PDB entry 9GUS | electron microscopy, 3.50 A resolution | chains A and J of the 24 polymer chains in the assembly

[Chain A]
Molecule: 16S ribosomal RNA
Organism: Escherichia coli K-12
Sequence (1541 nucleotides; row label = number of the first residue in the row):
     1 AAAUUGAAGAGUUUGAUCAUGGCUCAGAUUGAACGCUGGCGGCAGGCCUA
    51 ACACAUGCAAGUCGAACGGUAACAGGAAGAAGCUUGCUUCUUUGCUGACG
   101 AGUGGCGGACGGGUGAGUAAUGUCUGGGAAACUGCCUGAUGGAGGGGGAU
   151 AACUACUGGAAACGGUAGCUAAUACCGCAUAACGUCGCAAGACCAAAGAG
   201 GGGUACCUUCGGGCCUCUUGCCAUCGGAUGUGCCCAGAUGGGAUUAGCUA
   251 GUAGGUGGGGUAACGGCUCACCUAGGCGACGAUCCCUAGCUGGUCUGAGA
   301 GGAUGACCAGCCACACUGGAACUGAGACACGGUCCAGACUCCUACGGGAG
   351 GCAGCAGUGGGGAAUAUUGCACAAUGGGCGCAAGCCUGAUGCAGCCAUGC
   401 CGCGUGUAUGAAGAAGGCCUUCGGGUUGUAAAGUACUUUCAGCGGGGAGG
   451 AAGGGAGUAAAGUUAAUACCUUUGCUCAUUGACGUUACCCGCAGAAGAAG
   501 CACCGGCUAACUCCGUGCCAGCAGCCXCGGUAAUACGGAGGGUGCAAGCG
   551 UUAAUCGGAAUUACUGGGCGUAAAGCGCACGCAGGCGGUUUGUUAAGUCA
   601 GAUGUGAAAUCCCCGGGCUCAACCUGGGAACUGCAUCUGAUACUGGCAAG
   651 CUUGAGUCUCGUAGAGGGGGGUAGAAUUCCAGGUGUAGCGGUGAAAUGCG
   701 UAGAGAUCUGGAGGAAUACCGGUGGCGAAGGCGGCCCCCUGGACGAAGAC
   751 UGACGCUCAGGUGCGAAAGCGUGGGGAGCAAACAGGAUUAGAUACCCUGG
   801 UAGUCCACGCCGUAAACGAUGUCGACUUGGAGGUUGUGCCCUUGAGGCGU
   851 GGCUUCCGGAGCUAACGCGUUAAGUCGACCGCCUGGGGAGUACGGCCGCA
   901 AGGUUAAAACUCAAAUGAAUUGACGGGGGCCCGCACAAGCGGUGGAGCAU
   951 GUGGUUUAAUUCGAUGXAACGCGAAGAACCUUACCUGGUCUUGACAUCCA
  1001 CGGAAGUUUUCAGAGAUGAGAAUGUGCCUUCGGGAACCGUGAGACAGGUG
  1051 CUGCAUGGCUGUCGUCAGCUCGUGUUGUGAAAUGUUGGGUUAAGUCCCGC
  1101 AACGAGCGCAACCCUUAUCCUUUGUUGCCAGCGGUCCGGCCGGGAACUCA
  1151 AAGGAGACUGCCAGUGAUAAACUGGAGGAAGGUGGGGAUGACGUCAAGUC
  1201 AUCAUGGCCCUUACGACCAGGGCUACACACGUGCUACAAUGGCGCAUACA
  1251 AAGAGAAGCGACCUCGCGAGAGCAAGCGGACCUCAUAAAGUGCGUCGUAG
  1301 UCCGGAUUGGAGUCUGCAACUCGACUCCAUGAAGUCGGAAUCGCUAGUAA
  1351 UCGUGGAUCAGAAUGCCACGGUGAAUACGUUCCCGGGCCUUGUACACACC
  1401 GCCCGUXACACCAUGGGAGUGGGUUGCAAAAGAAGUAGGUAGCUUAACCU
  1451 UCGGGAGGGCGCUUACCACUUUGUGAUUCAUGACUGGGGUGAAGUCGUAA
  1501 CAAGGUAACCGUAGGGGAACCUGCGGUUGGAUCACCUCCUU
Unresolved in the structure: 1492-1493
Modified residues: PSU (pseudouridine-5'-monophosphate) at position 516, G7M (N7-methyl-guanosine-5'-monophosphate) at position 527, 2MG (2N-methylguanosine-5'-monophosphate) at position 966, 5MC (5-methylcytidine-5'-monophosphate) at position 967, 2MG (2N-methylguanosine-5'-monophosphate) at position 1207, 4OC (4n,o2'-methylcytidine-5'-monophosphate) at position 1402, 5MC (5-methylcytidine-5'-monophosphate) at position 1407, UR3 (3-methyluridine-5'-monophoshate) at position 1498, 2MG (2N-methylguanosine-5'-monophosphate) at position 1516, MA6 (6N-dimethyladenosine-5'-monophoshate) at position 1518, MA6 (6N-dimethyladenosine-5'-monophoshate) at position 1519
Ion coordination: Mg2+ site 1 near G21 (its only coordinating residue here); Mg2+ site 2: C48, U49, G115; Mg2+ site 3: A59, C386, U387; Mg2+ site 4: U62, G105; Mg2+ site 5 near G100 (its only coordinating residue here); Mg2+ site 6: A109, G331; Mg2+ site 7: A116, G117, G289; Mg2+ site 8: G145, A197; Mg2+ site 9 near A171 (its only coordinating residue here); Mg2+ site 10: A174, C175; Mg2+ site 11: U180, A195; Mg2+ site 12: G299, G558; 59 more Mg2+ sites not listed

[Chain J]
Molecule: 30S ribosomal protein S9
Organism: Escherichia coli K-12
UniProtKB: P0A7X3 (RS9_ECOLI); residues 1-130 here = UniProt positions 1-130
Chain sequence (130 residues; numbered 1 to 130; the number before each row is that of its first residue):
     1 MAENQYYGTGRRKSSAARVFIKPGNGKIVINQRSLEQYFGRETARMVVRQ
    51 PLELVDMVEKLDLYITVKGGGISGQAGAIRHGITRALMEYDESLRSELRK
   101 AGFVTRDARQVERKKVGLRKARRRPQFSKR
Unresolved in the structure: 1-2
Curated features (UniProtKB/Swiss-Prot):
  - mutagenesis: Thr-105 to Arg-130 (Cold sensitive for growth at 30 degrees Celsius. 350-fold reduced affinity of the 30S subunit P site for certain tRNAs in vitro), Ser-128 to Arg-130 (Very cold sensitive for growth at 30 degrees Celsius. Almost no P site binding of certain tRNAs in vitro)

[How chain A and chain J interact]
Contacting residue pairs (101):
  G942(A) with Gln-126(J), hydrogen bond to the base
  U943(A) with Gln-126(J), sugar contact
  2MG_966(A) with Lys-129(J), hydrogen bond to the sugar; Arg-130(J), sugar contact
  5MC_967(A) with Phe-127(J), phosphate contact; Lys-129(J), sugar contact
  C970(A) with Arg-130(J), hydrogen bond to the base
  U1116(A) with Gln-110(J), sugar contact
  A1117(A) with Arg-106(J), hydrogen bond to the phosphate; Ala-108(J), sugar contact
  U1118(A) with Arg-11(J), salt bridge to the phosphate; Arg-85(J), hydrogen bond to the phosphate; Arg-106(J), salt bridge to the phosphate
  C1119(A) with Arg-11(J), salt bridge to the phosphate; Arg-85(J), salt bridge to the phosphate
  C1128(A) with Lys-68(J), salt bridge to the phosphate
  C1129(A) with Lys-68(J), salt bridge to the phosphate
  A1130(A) with Gln-5(J), hydrogen bond to the sugar; Arg-18(J), salt bridge to the phosphate; Phe-20(J), sugar contact; Tyr-64(J), phosphate contact
  G1131(A) with Gln-5(J), hydrogen bond to the phosphate
  A1146(A) with Arg-18(J), base contact
  C1147(A) with Tyr-7(J), hydrogen bond to the sugar; Thr-9(J), phosphate contact; Arg-18(J), hydrogen bond to the sugar
  U1148(A) with Tyr-7(J), sugar contact; Thr-9(J), hydrogen bond to the phosphate; Arg-11(J), phosphate contact; Ala-16(J), phosphate contact; Arg-18(J), sugar contact
  C1149(A) with Arg-11(J), salt bridge to the phosphate
  G1178(A) with Arg-99(J), salt bridge to the phosphate
  A1179(A) with Arg-95(J), salt bridge to the phosphate; Arg-99(J), salt bridge to the phosphate; Val-104(J), sugar contact; Thr-105(J), phosphate contact; Arg-106(J), hydrogen bond to the sugar
  A1180(A) with Arg-99(J), salt bridge to the phosphate; Thr-105(J), hydrogen bond to the phosphate
  G1186(A) with Arg-113(J), sugar contact
  G1187(A) with Arg-113(J), sugar contact; Lys-115(J), sugar contact
  U1232(A) with Gln-126(J), hydrogen bond to the phosphate
  G1233(A) with Pro-125(J), phosphate contact; Gln-126(J), hydrogen bond to the phosphate
  C1234(A) with Arg-119(J), salt bridge to the phosphate
  A1248(A) with Arg-33(J), phosphate contact
  C1249(A) with Tyr-38(J), sugar contact; Gly-70(J), hydrogen bond to the sugar; Gly-71(J), sugar contact; Ile-72(J), sugar contact; Gln-75(J), hydrogen bond to the sugar
  A1250(A) with Lys-68(J), phosphate contact; Gly-69(J), hydrogen bond to the phosphate; Gly-70(J), sugar contact
  A1251(A) with Ser-14(J), sugar contact
  C1342(A) with Gln-126(J), sugar contact; Phe-127(J), sugar contact
  G1343(A) with Arg-123(J), sugar contact; Arg-124(J), sugar contact
  C1344(A) with Arg-122(J), sugar contact; Arg-124(J), salt bridge to the phosphate
  U1345(A) with Arg-122(J), salt bridge to the phosphate
  A1346(A) with Arg-122(J), salt bridge to the phosphate
  G1347(A) with Arg-12(J), hydrogen bond to the base; Lys-13(J), base contact; Arg-109(J), hydrogen bond to the base; Gln-110(J), sugar contact
  U1348(A) with Val-111(J), phosphate contact; Glu-112(J), hydrogen bond to the phosphate; Arg-122(J), phosphate contact
  A1349(A) with Lys-120(J), salt bridge to the phosphate; Ala-121(J), phosphate contact; Arg-122(J), hydrogen bond to the phosphate; Arg-123(J), hydrogen bond to the phosphate
  A1350(A) with Lys-120(J), salt bridge to the phosphate; Arg-123(J), phosphate contact
  U1351(A) with Lys-120(J), hydrogen bond to the base
  C1367(A) with Lys-114(J), salt bridge to the phosphate; Val-116(J), phosphate contact; Gly-117(J), hydrogen bond to the phosphate; Leu-118(J), phosphate contact
  A1368(A) with Arg-113(J), salt bridge to the phosphate; Lys-114(J), salt bridge to the phosphate; Lys-115(J), phosphate contact; Val-116(J), hydrogen bond to the phosphate
  C1369(A) with Arg-113(J), phosphate contact; Lys-114(J), hydrogen bond to the phosphate
  G1370(A) with Val-111(J), phosphate contact
  G1371(A) with Ser-14(J), phosphate contact; Gly-70(J), phosphate contact; Gly-71(J), phosphate contact; Val-111(J), phosphate contact
  U1372(A) with Lys-13(J), salt bridge to the phosphate; Gly-71(J), phosphate contact; Ile-72(J), phosphate contact; Ser-73(J), hydrogen bond to the phosphate; Gly-74(J), hydrogen bond to the phosphate
  G1373(A) with Lys-13(J), hydrogen bond to the base; Ser-73(J), hydrogen bond to the phosphate
Other interface residues (no listed pair), chain A (51 interface residues in all): G941, A968, A969, G1184, G1231
Other interface residues (no listed pair), chain J (53 interface residues in all): Lys-22, Arg-41, Asp-107, Ser-128

[Summary]
51 residues of chain A face 53 of chain J across their interface; the contacts include 30 hydrogen bonds and
22 salt bridges. Polar contacts include G942(A)/Gln-126(J), C970(A)/Arg-130(J) and G1347(A)/Arg-12(J). UniProt
lists 3 mutagenesis sites on chain J.
Chain A is 16S ribosomal RNA and chain J is 30S ribosomal protein S9, both from Escherichia coli K-12; the
structure, 30S mRNA delivery complex TEC resolved (30S only), was determined by electron microscopy together
with 9GUP, 9GUQ, 9GUR, 9GUT, 9GUU, 9GUV, 9GUW and 9GUX from the same study.
